PDB entry 6HSJ | X-ray diffraction, 1.46 A resolution | chain A

[Chain A]
Name: SCP2-thiolase (type-1)
Organism: Danio rerio
Notes: EC 2.3.1.176
UniProt: Q6P4V5 (Q6P4V5_DANRE); numbering as in UniProt (aligned over 1-406)
Chain sequence (414 residues; row label = number of the first residue in the row; numbers below 1 keep their minus sign (Met-7 is residue -7)):
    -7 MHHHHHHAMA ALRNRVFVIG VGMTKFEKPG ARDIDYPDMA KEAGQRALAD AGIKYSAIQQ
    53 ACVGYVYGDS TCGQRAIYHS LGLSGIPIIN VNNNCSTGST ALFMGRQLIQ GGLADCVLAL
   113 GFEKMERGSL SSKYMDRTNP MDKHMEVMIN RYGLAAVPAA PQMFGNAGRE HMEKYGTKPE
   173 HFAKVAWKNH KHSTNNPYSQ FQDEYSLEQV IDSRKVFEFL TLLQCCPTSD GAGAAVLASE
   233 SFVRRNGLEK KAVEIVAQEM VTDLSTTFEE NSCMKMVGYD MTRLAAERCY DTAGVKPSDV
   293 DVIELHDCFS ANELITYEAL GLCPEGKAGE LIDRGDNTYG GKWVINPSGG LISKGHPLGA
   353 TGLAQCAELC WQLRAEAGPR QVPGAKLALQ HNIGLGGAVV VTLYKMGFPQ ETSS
Disordered / not traced: -7 to 5, 119-130, 402-406
Differences from the reference sequence: initiating methionine (-7); expression tag (-6 to 0)
Reported in the primary citation:
  - catalytic residues: Cys87, Cys300, His348 (by similarity / conservation)

[In short]
The paper reports catalytic residues Cys87, Cys300 and His348.
Chain A is SCP2-thiolase (type-1) (Danio rerio); the structure, Crystal structure of the zebrafish peroxisomal
SCP2-thiolase (type-1) in complex with CoA, was determined by X-ray diffraction (same publication as 6HRV and
6HSP).
